PDB entry 4NJH | X-ray diffraction, 1.90 A resolution | chains A and B

[Chain A (and B)]
Protein: 7-carboxy-7-deazaguanine synthase
From: Burkholderia multivorans
Notes: EC 4.3.99.3; chain B of this document is another copy of the same molecule, construct and numbering; everything in this record applies to it too
Reference sequence: A9AC61 (A9AC61_BURM1); numbering as in UniProt (aligned over 1-210)
Sequence (230 residues; numbered -19 to 210; the number before each row is that of its first residue; numbers below 1 keep their minus sign (Met-19 is residue -19)):
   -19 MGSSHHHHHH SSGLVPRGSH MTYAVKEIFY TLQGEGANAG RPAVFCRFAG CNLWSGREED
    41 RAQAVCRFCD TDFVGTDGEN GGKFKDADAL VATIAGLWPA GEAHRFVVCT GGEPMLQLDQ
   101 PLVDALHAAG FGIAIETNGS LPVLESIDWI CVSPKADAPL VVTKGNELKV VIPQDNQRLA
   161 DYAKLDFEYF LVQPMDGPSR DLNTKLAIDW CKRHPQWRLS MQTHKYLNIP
Not modelled in the structure: -19 to 1
Differences from the reference sequence: expression tag (-19 to 0)
Bound ions: 4Fe-4S cluster Fe: Cys31, Cys46, Cys49 (together with S-adenosylmethionine); Na+: Thr51 (together with 6-carboxy-5,6,7,8-tetrahydropterin)
Residues lining bound ligands:
  - 6-carboxy-5,6,7,8-tetrahydropterin (2K8; (6R)-2-amino-4-oxo-3,4,5,6,7,8-hexahydropteridine-6-carboxylic acid): Phe9, Thr11, Leu12, Gln13, Gly14, Glu15, Phe25, Arg27, Thr51, Thr90, Gly91, Glu116, His204, Pro210
  - S-adenosylmethionine (SAM): Glu15, Phe48, Cys49, Asp50, Thr51, Thr90, Gly91, Gly92, Glu93, Pro94, Glu116, Thr117, Asn118, Ser133, Lys135, Lys149, Val151, Gln173, Pro174, Met175, Asp176, Gln202
  - 4Fe-4S cluster (SF4): Cys31, Leu33, Trp34, Cys46, Cys49, Phe53, Gly91, Gly92, Glu93, Asn118, Lys135
What the authors report for this chain:
  - catalytic residues: Glu116, Pro210 (proposed by the authors, not directly observed)

[How chain A and chain B interact]
Pairs across the interface - 50 pairs, chain A then chain B:
  Tyr10(A) - Lys192(B)  hydrogen bond (side chain-backbone)
  Tyr10(A) - Pro195(B)
  Leu12(A) - Leu199(B)  hydrophobic
  Ala17(A) - Arg198(B)
  Ala19(A) - Arg198(B)  hydrogen bond (backbone-side chain)
  Gly20(A) - Arg198(B)
  Gly20(A) - Leu199(B)  hydrogen bond (backbone-backbone)
  Arg21(A) - Arg198(B)
  Pro22(A) - Cys191(B)
  Pro22(A) - Pro195(B)  hydrophobic
  Pro22(A) - Trp197(B)
  Trp78(A) - Pro195(B)  hydrophobic
  Pro79(A) - Lys192(B)
  Pro79(A) - Pro195(B)  hydrophobic
  Glu82(A) - Arg193(B)
  Glu82(A) - His194(B)  salt bridge
  Glu82(A) - Pro195(B)
  Ala83(A) - Pro195(B)
  His84(A) - Pro195(B)
  His84(A) - Gln196(B)  hydrogen bond
  Thr184(A) - Leu207(B)
  Ile188(A) - Ile209(B)  hydrophobic
  Cys191(A) - Pro22(B)
  Lys192(A) - Tyr10(B)  hydrogen bond (backbone-side chain)
  Lys192(A) - Pro79(B)
  Arg193(A) - Glu82(B)
  His194(A) - Glu82(B)  salt bridge
  Pro195(A) - Tyr10(B)
  Pro195(A) - Pro22(B)  hydrophobic
  Pro195(A) - Trp78(B)  hydrophobic
  Pro195(A) - Glu82(B)
  Pro195(A) - Ala83(B)
  Pro195(A) - His84(B)
  Gln196(A) - His84(B)
  Trp197(A) - Pro22(B)
  Arg198(A) - Ala17(B)
  Arg198(A) - Ala19(B)
  Arg198(A) - Gly20(B)
  Arg198(A) - Arg21(B)
  Leu199(A) - Leu12(B)  hydrophobic
  Leu199(A) - Gly20(B)  hydrogen bond (backbone-backbone)
  Leu199(A) - Leu207(B)  hydrophobic
  Met201(A) - Thr203(B)
  Met201(A) - Leu207(B)  hydrophobic
  Thr203(A) - Met201(B)
  Tyr206(A) - Tyr206(B)  hydrophobic
  Leu207(A) - Thr184(B)
  Leu207(A) - Leu199(B)  hydrophobic
  Leu207(A) - Met201(B)  hydrophobic
  Ile209(A) - Ile188(B)  hydrophobic
Other interface residues (no listed pair), chain A (30 interface residues in all): Thr11, Asn18
Other interface residues (no listed pair), chain B (30 interface residues in all): Thr11, Asn18

[Overview]
Chain A and chain B each contribute 30 residues to their interface, with 6 hydrogen bonds and 2 salt bridges.
Among the polar pairs are Glu82(A)-His194(B), Tyr10(A)-Lys192(B) and Ala19(A)-Arg198(B). Bound to chain A:
4Fe-4S cluster, S-adenosylmethionine and 6-carboxy-5,6,7,8-tetrahydropterin. The paper reports catalytic
residues Glu116(A) and Pro210(A).
Chain A and chain B are both 7-carboxy-7-deazaguanine synthase (Burkholderia multivorans); the structure,
Crystal Structure of QueE from Burkholderia multivorans in complex with AdoMet and
6-carboxy-5,6,7,8-tetrahydropterin, was determined by X-ray diffraction, deposited together with 4NJG, 4NJI
and 4NJJ.
